PDB entry 4YS7 | X-ray diffraction, 2.50 A resolution | chains A and B

# Chain A (and B)
Molecule: cAMP and cAMP-inhibited cGMP 3', 5'-cyclic phosphodiesterase 10A
From: Homo sapiens
Notes: EC 3.1.4.17, 3.1.4.35; chain B of this document is another copy of the same molecule, construct and numbering; everything in this record applies to it too
UniProt: Q9Y233 (PDE10_HUMAN), isoform Q9Y233-2; residue numbers follow UniProt; this construct covers 449-769
Chain sequence (322 residues; each row starts with the number of its first residue):
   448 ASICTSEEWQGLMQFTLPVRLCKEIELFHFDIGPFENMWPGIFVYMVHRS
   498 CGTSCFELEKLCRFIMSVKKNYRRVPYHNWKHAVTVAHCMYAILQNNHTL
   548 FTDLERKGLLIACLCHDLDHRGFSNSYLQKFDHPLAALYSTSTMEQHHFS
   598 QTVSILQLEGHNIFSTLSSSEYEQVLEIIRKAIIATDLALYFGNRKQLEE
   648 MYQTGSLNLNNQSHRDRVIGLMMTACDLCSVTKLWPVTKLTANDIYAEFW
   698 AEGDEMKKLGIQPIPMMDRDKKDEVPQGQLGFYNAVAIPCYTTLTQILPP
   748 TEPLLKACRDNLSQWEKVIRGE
Sequence notes: expression tag (448)
Ion coordination: Zn2+: His-529, His-563, Asp-564, Asp-674; Mg2+ near Asp-564 (its only coordinating residue here)
Residues lining bound ligands: 4GK (2-[2-(5,8-dimethyl[1,2,4]triazolo[1,5-a]pyrazin-2-yl)ethyl]-3-methyl-3H-imidazo[4,5-f]quinoline): Tyr-524, Leu-635, Leu-675, Val-678, Ile-692, Tyr-693, Phe-696, Pro-712, Met-713, Lys-718, Glu-721, Val-722, Gly-725, Gln-726, Phe-729

# How chain A and chain B interact
Contacting residue pairs (16):
  Glu-471(A) with Lys-764(B), salt bridge; Arg-767(B), salt bridge
  His-476(A) with Arg-767(B), hydrogen bond
  Asp-478(A) with Asn-731(B)
  Pro-481(A) with Asn-731(B); Ile-735(B), hydrophobic; Arg-756(B), hydrogen bond (backbone-side chain)
  Phe-482(A) with Arg-756(B)
  Asn-484(A) with Arg-756(B), hydrogen bond
  Met-485(A) with Arg-756(B)
  Arg-521(A) with Gln-650(B)
  Leu-681(A) with Glu-763(B); Arg-767(B)
  Pro-683(A) with Gln-724(B); Gly-728(B)
  Leu-687(A) with Asn-731(B)
Other interface residues (no listed pair), chain A (13 interface residues in all): Trp-682, Val-684
Other interface residues (no listed pair), chain B (14 interface residues in all): Leu-727, Ala-732, Leu-759, Ser-760, Ile-766

# Summary
13 residues of chain A and 14 residues of chain B are in contact, with 3 hydrogen bonds and 2 salt bridges.
Polar pairs include Glu-471(A)/Lys-764(B), Glu-471(A)/Arg-767(B) and His-476(A)/Arg-767(B). Ligands of chain
A: compound 4GK. His-529(A), His-563(A), Asp-564(A) and Asp-674(A) form the Zn2+ site.
Chain A and chain B are both cAMP and cAMP-inhibited cGMP 3', 5'-cyclic phosphodiesterase 10A (Homo sapiens);
the structure, Co-crystal structure of
2-[2-(5,8-dimethyl[1,2,4]triazolo[1,5-a]pyrazin-2-yl)ethyl]-3-methyl-3H-imidazo[4,5-f]quinoline (compound 39)
with PDE10A, was determined by X-ray diffraction (same publication as 4YQH).
